PDB entry 7D5Z | X-ray diffraction, 4.20 A resolution (low resolution: residue-level contacts below are approximate; hydrogen-bond / salt-bridge calls are withheld) | chains M and N of the 4 polymer chains in the assembly

== Chain M ==
Name: Envelope glycoprotein H
Organism: Human gammaherpesvirus 4
UniProt: Q3KSQ3 (GH_EBVG); numbering as in UniProt (aligned over 20-679)
Amino-acid sequence (665 residues; numbered 20 to 684; the number before each row is that of its first residue):
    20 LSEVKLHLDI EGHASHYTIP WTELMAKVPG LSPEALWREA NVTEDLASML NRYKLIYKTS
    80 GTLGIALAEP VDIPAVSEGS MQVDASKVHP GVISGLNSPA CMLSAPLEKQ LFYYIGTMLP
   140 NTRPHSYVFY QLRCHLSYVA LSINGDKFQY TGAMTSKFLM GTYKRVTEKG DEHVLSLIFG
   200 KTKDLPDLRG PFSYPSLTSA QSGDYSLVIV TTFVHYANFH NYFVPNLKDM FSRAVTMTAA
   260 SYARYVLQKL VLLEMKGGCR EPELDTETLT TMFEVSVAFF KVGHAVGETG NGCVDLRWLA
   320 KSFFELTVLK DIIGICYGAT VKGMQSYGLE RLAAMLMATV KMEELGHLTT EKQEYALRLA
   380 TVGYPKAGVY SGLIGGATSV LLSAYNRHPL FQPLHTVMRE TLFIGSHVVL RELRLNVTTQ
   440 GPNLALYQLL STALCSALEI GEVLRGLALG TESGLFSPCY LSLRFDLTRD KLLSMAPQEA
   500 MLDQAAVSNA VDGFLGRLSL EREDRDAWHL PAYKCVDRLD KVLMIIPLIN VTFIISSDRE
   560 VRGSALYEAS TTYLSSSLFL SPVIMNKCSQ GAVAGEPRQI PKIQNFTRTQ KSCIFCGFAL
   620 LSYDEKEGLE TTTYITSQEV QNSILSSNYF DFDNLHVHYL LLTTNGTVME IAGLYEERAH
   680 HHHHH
Unresolved in the structure: 675-684
Differences from the reference sequence: expression tag (680-684)
Disulfides: Cys120-Cys312, Cys278-Cys335, Cys454-Cys478, Cys534-Cys587, Cys612-Cys615
Curated features (UniProtKB/Swiss-Prot):
  - glycosylation (N-linked (GlcNAc...) asparagine): Asn60, Asn435, Asn549, Asn604, Asn664

== Chain N ==
Name: Envelope glycoprotein L
Organism: Human gammaherpesvirus 4
UniProt: Q3KSS3 (GL_EBVG); numbering as in UniProt (aligned over 24-135)
Amino-acid sequence (112 residues; each row starts with the number of its first residue):
    24 WAYPCCHVTQ LRAQHLLALE NISDIYLVSN QTCDGFSLAS LNSPKNGSNQ LVISRCANGL
    84 NVVSFFISIL KRSSSALTSH LRELLTTLES LYGSFSVEDL FGANLNRYAW HR
Unresolved in the structure: 24, 34-39, 68-75, 133-135
Disulfides: Cys28-Cys56, Cys29-Cys79

== Chain M / chain N interface ==
Residue-residue contacts (79; chain M residue first):
  Leu20(M) - Glu43(N)
  Ser21(M) - Glu43(N)
  Val23(M) - Ile45(N)
  Val23(M) - Ser46(N)
  Lys24(M) - Ser46(N)
  Lys24(M) - Asp47(N)
  Lys24(M) - Ile48(N)
  Leu25(M) - Ile48(N)
  Leu25(M) - Phe89(N)
  His26(M) - Asp47(N)
  His26(M) - Ile48(N)
  His26(M) - Tyr49(N)
  His26(M) - Leu50(N)
  Leu27(M) - Leu50(N)
  Asp28(M) - Leu50(N)
  Asp28(M) - Ser52(N)
  Ile29(M) - Thr110(N)
  Glu30(M) - Ser52(N)
  Tyr36(M) - His103(N)
  Tyr36(M) - Leu107(N)
  Thr37(M) - His103(N)
  Thr37(M) - Leu104(N)
  Ile38(M) - Phe89(N)
  Ile38(M) - Leu107(N)
  Trp40(M) - Leu42(N)
  Val47(M) - Ser96(N)
  Leu50(M) - Ile92(N)
  Leu50(M) - Arg95(N)
  Leu50(M) - Ser96(N)
  Pro52(M) - Leu42(N)
  Pro52(M) - Phe88(N)
  Pro52(M) - Ile92(N)
  Glu53(M) - Leu42(N)
  Leu55(M) - Phe88(N)
  Leu55(M) - Ile92(N)
  Leu55(M) - Arg95(N)
  Trp56(M) - Leu42(N)
  Trp56(M) - Ile48(N)
  Trp56(M) - Leu64(N)
  Trp56(M) - Val85(N)
  Trp56(M) - Phe88(N)
  Ala59(M) - Asn84(N)
  Asn60(M) - Gln33(N)
  Asn60(M) - Asn84(N)
  Val61(M) - Ala80(N)
  Val61(M) - Asn81(N)
  Val61(M) - Val85(N)
  Thr62(M) - Val31(N)
  Thr62(M) - Thr32(N)
  Thr62(M) - Gln33(N)
  Glu63(M) - Val31(N)
  Glu63(M) - Gln33(N)
  Glu63(M) - Asn81(N)
  Glu63(M) - Asn84(N)
  Asp64(M) - Val31(N)
  Leu65(M) - Leu61(N)
  Ala66(M) - Leu128(N)
  Met68(M) - Asn81(N)
  Met68(M) - Leu83(N)
  Leu69(M) - Leu123(N)
  Arg71(M) - Asn84(N)
  Tyr72(M) - Glu121(N)
  Tyr149(M) - Asn84(N)
  Tyr149(M) - Ser87(N)
  Tyr149(M) - Phe88(N)
  Tyr149(M) - Ser91(N)
  Tyr149(M) - Arg95(N)
  Gln150(M) - Arg95(N)
  Asp206(M) - Ser91(N)
  Asp206(M) - Lys94(N)
  Asp206(M) - Arg95(N)
  Leu207(M) - Ser87(N)
  Arg208(M) - Asn84(N)
  Arg208(M) - Ser87(N)
  Gly209(M) - Asn84(N)
  Gly209(M) - Tyr115(N)
  Pro210(M) - Tyr115(N)
  Pro210(M) - Val120(N)
  Phe211(M) - Tyr115(N)
Interface residues without a listed pair, chain M (45 interface residues in all): Glu22, His35, Pro39, Leu43, Leu204
Interface residues without a listed pair, chain N (43 interface residues in all): Ala41, Thr55, Phe59, Ser60, Ser98, Leu111, Phe124

== Summary ==
Chain M and chain N form an interface of 45 and 43 residues respectively.
Chain M is Envelope glycoprotein H and chain N is Envelope glycoprotein L, both from Human gammaherpesvirus 4;
the structure, Crystal structure of EBV gH/gL bound with neutralizing antibody 1D8, was determined by X-ray
diffraction.
